Entry 7YVF (electron microscopy, 3.40 A resolution); this record covers chains A and C of the 3 polymer chains in the assembly.

== Chain A ==
Name: TH027 Fab light chain
Source organism: Homo sapiens
Notes: antibody fragment or engineered binder
Amino-acid sequence (110 residues; row label = number of the first residue in the row):
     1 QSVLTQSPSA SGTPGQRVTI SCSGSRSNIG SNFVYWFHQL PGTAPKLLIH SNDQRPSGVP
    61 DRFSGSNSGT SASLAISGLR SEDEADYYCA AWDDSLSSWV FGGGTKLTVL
Disulfide bonds: C22-C89

== Chain C ==
Name: TH027 Fab heavy chain
Source organism: Homo sapiens
Notes: antibody fragment or engineered binder
Amino-acid sequence (123 residues; numbered 1 to 123; the number before each row is that of its first residue):
     1 QITLKESGLT LVRPTQTLTL TCTFSGFSLI NSGVGVGWIR QPPGKALEWL ALIYWDDDKR
    61 YNPSLRSRLT ISKATSKNQV VLTMTNMDPV DTATYYCTHR GPGHNTPIYF EFWGQGALVT
   121 VSS
Unresolved in the structure: 1
Disulfide bonds: C22-C97

== Interface between chain A and chain C ==
Contacting residue pairs - 23 pairs, chain A then chain C:
  F33(A) with T106(C)
  Y35(A) with P107(C), hydrogen bond (side chain-backbone); Y109(C)
  F37(A) with F110(C), hydrophobic
  A44(A) with Y96(C), hydrophobic; G114(C)
  P45(A) with W113(C)
  L47(A) with Y109(C); E111(C)
  H50(A) with I108(C)
  S51(A) with T106(C), hydrogen bond
  Q54(A) with N105(C), hydrogen bond
  P56(A) with E111(C)
  Y88(A) with K45(C)
  L96(A) with P63(C)
  S97(A) with P63(C)
  S98(A) with W49(C); N62(C); P63(C)
  W99(A) with W49(C); Y109(C), hydrophobic
  F101(A) with L47(C), hydrophobic
  G102(A) with A46(C)
Also at the interface, not in a pair above, chain A (19 interface residues in all): Q39, W92
Also at the interface, not in a pair above, chain C (19 interface residues in all): I39, Q41, Y61

== In short ==
Chain A and chain C each contribute 19 residues to their interface, with 3 hydrogen bonds. Polar pairs include
Y35(A)-P107(C), S51(A)-T106(C) and Q54(A)-N105(C).
Chain A is TH027 Fab light chain and chain C is TH027 Fab heavy chain, both from Homo sapiens; the structure,
Omicron BA.4/5 SARS-CoV-2 S RBD in complex with TH027 Fab, was determined by electron microscopy, deposited
together with 7YVE, 7YVK, 7YVL, 8GOU and 8GPY.
